PDB entry 7A0F | X-ray diffraction, 2.70 A resolution | chains HHH and LLL of the 3 polymer chains in the assembly

Chain HHH:
Molecule: Prothrombin
Source organism: Bos taurus
Notes: EC 3.4.21.5
UniProtKB: P00735 (THRB_BOVIN); residues 1-259 here correspond to UniProt positions 367-625 (UniProt number = residue number + 366)
Sequence (259 residues; numbered 1 to 259; the number before each row is that of its first residue):
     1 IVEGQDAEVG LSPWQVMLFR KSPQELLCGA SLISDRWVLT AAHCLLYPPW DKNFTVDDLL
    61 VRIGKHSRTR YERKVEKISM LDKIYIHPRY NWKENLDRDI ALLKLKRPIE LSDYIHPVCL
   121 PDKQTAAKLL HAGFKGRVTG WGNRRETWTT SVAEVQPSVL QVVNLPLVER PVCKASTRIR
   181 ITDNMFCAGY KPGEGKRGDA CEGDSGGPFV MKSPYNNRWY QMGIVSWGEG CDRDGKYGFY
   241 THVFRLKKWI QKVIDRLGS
Cystine bridges: Cys28-Cys44, Cys173-Cys187, Cys201-Cys231
Covalently attached groups: N-acetylglucosamine (NAG) linked to Asn53
Bound ions: Na+: Arg233, Lys236

Chain LLL:
Molecule: Prothrombin
Source organism: Bos taurus
Notes: EC 3.4.21.5
UniProtKB: P00735 (THRB_BOVIN); residues -12 to 36 here correspond to UniProt positions 318-366 (UniProt number = residue number + 330)
Sequence (49 residues; numbered -12 to 36; the number before each row is that of its first residue; numbers below 1 keep their minus sign (Thr-12 is residue -12)):
   -12 TSEDHFQPFF NEKTFGAGEA DCGLRPLFEK KQVQDQTEKE LFESYIEGR
Disordered / not traced: -12 to -1, 35-36

How chain HHH and chain LLL interact:
Residue-residue contacts (73):
  Gln5(HHH) with Thr24(LLL)
  Glu8(HHH) with Phe15(LLL); Asp22(LLL); Gln23(LLL), hydrogen bond (side chain-backbone)
  Val9(HHH) with Leu14(LLL); Phe15(LLL)
  Gly10(HHH) with Arg12(LLL); Phe15(LLL)
  Leu11(HHH) with Arg12(LLL), hydrogen bond (backbone-side chain); Phe15(LLL), hydrophobic; Asp22(LLL)
  Pro13(HHH) with Arg12(LLL)
  Trp14(HHH) with Arg12(LLL)
  Ile33(HHH) with Phe2(LLL)
  Ser34(HHH) with Phe2(LLL), hydrogen bond (side chain-backbone); Ala4(LLL)
  Asp35(HHH) with Gly3(LLL); Ala4(LLL), hydrogen bond (backbone-backbone)
  Arg36(HHH) with Gly3(LLL)
  Trp37(HHH) with Thr1(LLL), hydrogen bond (side chain-backbone); Phe2(LLL)
  Ser112(HHH) with Pro13(LLL)
  Asp113(HHH) with Pro13(LLL); Leu14(LLL)
  His116(HHH) with Asp8(LLL), salt bridge; Leu11(LLL), hydrogen bond (side chain-backbone); Pro13(LLL); Lys17(LLL)
  Pro117(HHH) with Cys9(LLL); Gly10(LLL), hydrogen bond (backbone-backbone)
  Val118(HHH) with Cys9(LLL)
  Cys119(HHH) with Cys9(LLL), disulfide; Gly10(LLL), hydrogen bond (side chain-backbone)
  Gly133(HHH) with Ser31(LLL)
  Phe134(HHH) with Ser31(LLL); Tyr32(LLL), hydrophobic
  Lys135(HHH) with Glu27(LLL), salt bridge; Leu28(LLL); Ser31(LLL), hydrogen bond (backbone-side chain)
  Gly136(HHH) with Leu28(LLL)
  Arg137(HHH) with Arg12(LLL); Asp22(LLL), salt bridge; Thr24(LLL), hydrogen bond; Glu25(LLL); Leu28(LLL)
  Asn164(HHH) with Thr24(LLL), hydrogen bond; Glu27(LLL), hydrogen bond; Leu28(LLL)
  Tyr190(HHH) with Glu27(LLL)
  Met211(HHH) with Tyr32(LLL)
  Lys212(HHH) with Glu16(LLL), salt bridge; Glu25(LLL), salt bridge; Phe29(LLL); Tyr32(LLL), hydrogen bond (backbone-side chain)
  Pro214(HHH) with Tyr32(LLL), hydrophobic
  Asn217(HHH) with Leu11(LLL); Glu16(LLL)
  Arg218(HHH) with Ala7(LLL), hydrogen bond (side chain-backbone); Asp8(LLL); Cys9(LLL), hydrogen bond (side chain-backbone); Gly10(LLL); Leu11(LLL)
  Trp219(HHH) with Gly10(LLL), hydrogen bond (backbone-backbone); Arg12(LLL); Glu16(LLL), hydrogen bond; Asp22(LLL); Leu28(LLL), hydrophobic
  Ile254(HHH) with Thr1(LLL), hydrogen bond (backbone-side chain); Phe2(LLL), hydrophobic
  Asp255(HHH) with Thr1(LLL)
  Arg256(HHH) with Thr1(LLL)
  Leu257(HHH) with Thr1(LLL)
  Ser259(HHH) with Thr1(LLL)
Other interface residues (no listed pair), chain HHH (41 interface residues in all): Leu111, Tyr114, Leu129, Lys196, Ser213
Other interface residues (no listed pair), chain LLL (26 interface residues in all): Gly5, Glu6
Disulfides between the chains: Cys119(HHH)-Cys9(LLL)

Summary:
The interface between chain HHH and chain LLL involves 41 residues on one side and 26 on the other; the
contacts include 1 disulfide bond, 18 hydrogen bonds and 5 salt bridges. Polar pairs include
His116(HHH)-Asp8(LLL), Lys135(HHH)-Glu27(LLL) and Arg137(HHH)-Asp22(LLL). Covalently linked
N-acetylglucosamine: at Asn53(HHH).
Chain HHH is Prothrombin and chain LLL is Prothrombin, both from Bos taurus; the structure, The Crystal
Structure of Bovine Thrombin in complex with Hirudin (C22U/C39U) at 2.7 Angstroms Resolution, was determined
by X-ray diffraction together with 7A0D and 7A0E from the same study.
